7E2D - chains J and K of the 11 polymer chains in the assembly; structure by electron microscopy, 3.71 A resolution.

# Chain J
Molecule: Trafficking protein particle complex II-specific subunit 120
Organism: Saccharomyces cerevisiae (strain ATCC 204508 / S288c)
UniProtKB: Q04183 (TR120_YEAST); numbering as in UniProt (aligned over 1-1289)
Sequence (1289 residues; row label = number of the first residue in the row):
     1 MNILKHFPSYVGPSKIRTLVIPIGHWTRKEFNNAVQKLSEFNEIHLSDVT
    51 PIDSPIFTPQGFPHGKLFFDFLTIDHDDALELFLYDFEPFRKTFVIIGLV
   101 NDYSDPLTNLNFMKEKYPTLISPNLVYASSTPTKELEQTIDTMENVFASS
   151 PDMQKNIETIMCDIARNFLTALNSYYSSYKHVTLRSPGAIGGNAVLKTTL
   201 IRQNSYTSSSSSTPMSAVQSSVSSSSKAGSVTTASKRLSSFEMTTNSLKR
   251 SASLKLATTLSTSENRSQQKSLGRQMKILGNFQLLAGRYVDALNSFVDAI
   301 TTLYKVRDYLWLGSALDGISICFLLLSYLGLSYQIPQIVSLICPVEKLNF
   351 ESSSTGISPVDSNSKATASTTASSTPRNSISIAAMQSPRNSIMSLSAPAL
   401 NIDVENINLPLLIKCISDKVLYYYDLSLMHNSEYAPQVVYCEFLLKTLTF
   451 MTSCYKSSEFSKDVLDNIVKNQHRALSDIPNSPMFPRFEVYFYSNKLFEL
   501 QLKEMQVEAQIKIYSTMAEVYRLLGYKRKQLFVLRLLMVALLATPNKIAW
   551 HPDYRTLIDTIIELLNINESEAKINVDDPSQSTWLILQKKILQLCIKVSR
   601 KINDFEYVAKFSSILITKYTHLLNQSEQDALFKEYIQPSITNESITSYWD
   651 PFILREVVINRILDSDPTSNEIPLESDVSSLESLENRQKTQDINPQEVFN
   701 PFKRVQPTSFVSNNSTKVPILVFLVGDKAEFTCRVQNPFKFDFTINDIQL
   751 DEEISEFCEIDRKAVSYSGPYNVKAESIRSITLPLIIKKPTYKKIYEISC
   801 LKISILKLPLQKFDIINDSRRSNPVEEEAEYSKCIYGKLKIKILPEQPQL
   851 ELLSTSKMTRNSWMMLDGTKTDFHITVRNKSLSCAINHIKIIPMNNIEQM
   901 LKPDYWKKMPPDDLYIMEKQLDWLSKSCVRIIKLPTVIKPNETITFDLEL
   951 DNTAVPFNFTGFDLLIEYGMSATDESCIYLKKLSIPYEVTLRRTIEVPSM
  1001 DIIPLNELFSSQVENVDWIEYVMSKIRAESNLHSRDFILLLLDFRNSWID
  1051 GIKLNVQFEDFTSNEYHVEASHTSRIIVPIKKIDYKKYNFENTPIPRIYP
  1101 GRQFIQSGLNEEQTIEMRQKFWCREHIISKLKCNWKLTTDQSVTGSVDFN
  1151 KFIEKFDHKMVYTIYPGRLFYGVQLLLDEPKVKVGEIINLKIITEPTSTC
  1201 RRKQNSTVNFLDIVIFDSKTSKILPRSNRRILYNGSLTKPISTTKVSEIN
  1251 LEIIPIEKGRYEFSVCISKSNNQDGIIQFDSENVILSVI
Not modelled in the structure: 1-264, 329-377, 569-582, 674-728, 831-856, 935-943
UniProt features mapped onto this chain:
  - modified residue (Phosphoserine): Ser379, Ser387

# Chain K
Molecule: Trafficking protein particle complex II-specific subunit 65
Organism: Saccharomyces cerevisiae (strain ATCC 204508 / S288c)
UniProtKB: P32893 (TRS65_YEAST); residue numbers follow UniProt; this construct covers 1-560
Sequence (560 residues; numbered 1 to 560; the number before each row is that of its first residue):
     1 MECFVPLRCDLDGSNIEQLRQSHLSRKFIIFDEQLNLWLWFQGNSQENKR
    51 FVLQNMIILINEAQVTRTSTIDDYFTQVENNENLWRLKNDCCSKILFKSN
   101 VVMNNGYNNQIKFVFEYKSVDANFNNQDSLQDPQAKYTLDKYSSEEILPS
   151 FEPVYSWSSAATKSSKNTNNHLEKNNRATHRVSSKNSEVHEADVSRNPNT
   201 FTLKLQYPIFSLLNMRLRNISLKSEHCILSSLDFQTSKASEQLTKKFIYP
   251 QEHNSFLKLNFQEISYKLIDGTSQIELDPICPLKVPLTAFSYDSISATFK
   301 LVLLPKSTQPHRVKITLAYELELHPNLKLPVRTSWETEVTLKRSMPISST
   351 SSQYSSNNNNTNHSASFNGAANNVNSGGLANLRLGGVSSSRFSLGAASTT
   401 SLVNSKLSNVKFKFINSNIKVIKGEKFTMRLQIINSSSSPLDLVVYYNNT
   451 INPIPSANNVRNSNGINNCGMNNGTIPNSPLTLENQYQLHNKYRKIAEGI
   501 ILLSNDYKIPVVPPRETYFADLRFIGIMSGYYGTLSGLKVLDLNTNELIE
   551 VGNGASVLIQ
Not modelled in the structure: 1-211, 338-400, 455-481, 511-517, 560
UniProt features mapped onto this chain:
  - modified residue (Phosphoserine): Ser393, Ser398

# Interface between chain J and chain K
Residue-residue contacts - 37 pairs, chain J then chain K:
  Ser999(J) - Asp506(K)
  Asp1001(J) - Asn449(K)
  Ile1003(J) - Asn449(K)
  Ile1003(J) - Glu498(K)
  Pro1004(J) - Glu498(K)
  Asn1006(J) - Glu498(K)
  Asn1006(J) - Met528(K)
  Glu1007(J) - Lys423(K)  salt bridge
  Glu1007(J) - Ile527(K)
  Glu1007(J) - Ser529(K)  hydrogen bond (side chain-backbone)
  Phe1009(J) - Ile527(K)
  Val1013(J) - Lys423(K)
  Val1013(J) - Glu425(K)
  Trp1018(J) - Ile525(K)  hydrophobic
  Arg1075(J) - Leu502(K)  hydrogen bond (side chain-backbone)
  Arg1075(J) - Leu503(K)
  Arg1075(J) - Asn505(K)  hydrogen bond
  Ile1077(J) - Ile501(K)  hydrophobic
  Ile1077(J) - Leu503(K)  hydrophobic
  Lys1159(J) - Asn449(K)  hydrogen bond (side chain-backbone)
  Lys1159(J) - Thr450(K)
  Asp1212(J) - Leu483(K)
  Val1214(J) - Tyr487(K)  hydrophobic
  Phe1216(J) - Tyr487(K)  hydrophobic
  Phe1216(J) - Gln488(K)
  Lys1219(J) - Lys495(K)
  Ser1221(J) - Gln488(K)
  Lys1222(J) - Glu484(K)
  Lys1222(J) - Gln488(K)  hydrogen bond (backbone-side chain)
  Ser1264(J) - Tyr487(K)
  Gln1273(J) - Thr482(K)
  Ile1276(J) - Gln486(K)
  Phe1279(J) - Tyr487(K)  hydrophobic
  Phe1279(J) - His490(K)
  Asp1280(J) - Tyr487(K)
  Ser1281(J) - Arg494(K)
  Asn1283(J) - Arg494(K)
Also at the interface, not in a pair above, chain J (31 interface residues in all): Leu1005, Leu1041, Leu1224, Cys1266, Ser1268, Asp1274
Also at the interface, not in a pair above, chain K (27 interface residues in all): Gly424, Ile454, Asn491, Ser504
The authors on this interface:
  - specific contacts: Phe1216(J)-Tyr487(K), Phe1279(J)-Tyr487(K)

# In short
31 residues of chain J face 27 of chain K across their interface, with 5 hydrogen bonds and 1 salt bridge.
Polar contacts include Glu1007(J)-Lys423(K), Glu1007(J)-Ser529(K) and Arg1075(J)-Leu502(K). The paper
describes contacts between Phe1216(J) and Tyr487(K) and Phe1279(J) and Tyr487(K).
Here chain J is Trafficking protein particle complex II-specific subunit 120 and chain K is Trafficking
protein particle complex II-specific subunit 65, both from Saccharomyces cerevisiae (strain ATCC 204508 /
S288c). Entry 7E2D (Monomer of TRAPPII (Closed)) was determined by electron microscopy, deposited together
with 7E2C, 7E8S, 7E8T, 7E93, 7E94 and 7EA3.
